PDB entry 7C45 | X-ray diffraction, 1.77 A resolution | chains A and D

[Chain A]
Name: CCHC-type domain-containing protein
Source organism: Trypanosoma brucei brucei (strain 927/4 GUTat10.1)
UniProt: Q38DE2 (Q38DE2_TRYB2); numbering as in UniProt (aligned over 40-341)
Chain sequence (302 residues; row label = number of the first residue in the row):
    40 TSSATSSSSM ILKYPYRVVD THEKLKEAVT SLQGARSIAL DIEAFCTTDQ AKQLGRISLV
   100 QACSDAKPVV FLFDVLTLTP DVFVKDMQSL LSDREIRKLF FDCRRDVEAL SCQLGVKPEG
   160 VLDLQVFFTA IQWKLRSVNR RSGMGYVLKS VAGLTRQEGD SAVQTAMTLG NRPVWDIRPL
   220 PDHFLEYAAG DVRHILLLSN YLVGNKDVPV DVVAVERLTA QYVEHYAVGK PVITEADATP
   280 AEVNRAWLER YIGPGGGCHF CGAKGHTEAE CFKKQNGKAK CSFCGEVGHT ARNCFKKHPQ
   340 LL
Not modelled in the structure: 40-41, 196-198, 209-210
Metal / ion sites: Ca2+ site 1: Asp80, Glu82, Asp230 (shared with U12(D) of chain D); Ca2+ site 2: Asp80 (shared with U11(D), U12(D) of chain D); Zn2+ site 1: Cys297, Cys300, His305, Cys310; Zn2+ site 2: Cys320, Cys323, His328, Cys333
What the authors report for this chain:
  - binding site for the 12-nt RNA strand (chain D): Glu82, Ala83, Phe84, Thr86, Asp141, Gln164, Arg179, Ser181, Gly182, Tyr185, Pro279, Gly304, His305, Glu309, Phe311, Gly327, His328, Thr329, Asn332, Phe334
  - Ca2+ coordination: Asp80, Glu82, Asp230
  - Ca2+ coordination through a water molecule: Asp145
  - catalytic residues: Asp80, Glu82, Asp145, Asp230
  - mutagenesis - D141E, S181A, Y185A, H305A, F311A, H328A: decreased catalytic activity on RNA1
  - mutagenesis - F334A: unchanged catalytic activity on RNA1
  - mutagenesis - D141A: decreased expression
  - mutagenesis - Q164A, R179A, D230A: decreased catalytic activity
  - mutagenesis - D80A, E82A: abolished catalytic activity
  - conformationally variable residues (order/disorder transition): Arg179, Phe311
  - contacts within the chain: Arg175-Gly304 (backbone contact), Ser176-Gly295 (hydrogen bond)
  - Zn2+ coordination: His305, His328

[Chain D]
Molecule: 12-nt RNA strand
Sequence (12 nucleotides; row label = number of the first residue in the row):
     3 UUUUUUUUUU UU
Not modelled in the structure: 13-14
Metal / ion sites: Ca2+ site 1: U11, U12 (shared with Asp80(A) of chain A); Ca2+ site 2: U12 (shared with Asp80(A), Glu82(A), Asp230(A) of chain A)

[How chain A and chain D interact]
Residue-residue contacts - 49 pairs, chain A then chain D:
  Asp80(A) - U12(D)  phosphate contact
  Ile81(A) - U12(D)  sugar contact
  Glu82(A) - U12(D)  phosphate contact
  Ala83(A) - U12(D)  hydrogen bond to the sugar
  Leu93(A) - U11(D)  base contact
  Leu93(A) - U12(D)  sugar contact
  Phe140(A) - U11(D)  phosphate contact
  Asp141(A) - U10(D)  hydrogen bond to the sugar
  Asp141(A) - U11(D)  sugar contact
  Arg143(A) - U10(D)  hydrogen bond to the base
  Arg144(A) - U11(D)  base contact
  Asp145(A) - U11(D)  sugar contact
  Gln164(A) - U10(D)  hydrogen bond to the sugar
  Arg175(A) - U6(D)  sugar contact
  Arg179(A) - U8(D)  hydrogen bond to the sugar
  Arg180(A) - U10(D)  sugar contact
  Ser181(A) - U8(D)  hydrogen bond to the base
  Gly182(A) - U8(D)  base contact
  Gly182(A) - U9(D)  sugar contact
  Gly182(A) - U10(D)  phosphate contact
  Gly182(A) - U11(D)  phosphate contact
  Met183(A) - U11(D)  hydrogen bond to the phosphate
  Tyr185(A) - U8(D)  stacking on the base
  Arg195(A) - U9(D)  hydrogen bond to the base
  Met206(A) - U12(D)  sugar contact
  Trp214(A) - U12(D)  phosphate contact
  Asp230(A) - U12(D)  phosphate contact
  Pro279(A) - U10(D)  base contact
  Ala280(A) - U10(D)  sugar contact
  Gly304(A) - U6(D)  sugar contact
  His305(A) - U6(D)  stacking on the base
  Glu309(A) - U6(D)  hydrogen bond to the base
  Cys310(A) - U6(D)  base contact
  Phe311(A) - U5(D)  base contact
  Phe311(A) - U6(D)  stacking on the base
  Gly327(A) - U4(D)  hydrogen bond to the sugar
  Gly327(A) - U5(D)  base contact
  His328(A) - U4(D)  stacking on the base
  His328(A) - U5(D)  base contact
  His328(A) - U7(D)  base contact
  Thr329(A) - U5(D)  base contact
  Thr329(A) - U7(D)  hydrogen bond to the base
  Asn332(A) - U4(D)  hydrogen bond to the base
  Asn332(A) - U7(D)  hydrogen bond to the sugar
  Cys333(A) - U4(D)  base contact
  Phe334(A) - U3(D)  base contact
  Phe334(A) - U4(D)  stacking on the base
  Lys335(A) - U3(D)  hydrogen bond to the base
  Leu341(A) - U3(D)  base contact
Interface residues without a listed pair, chain A (39 interface residues in all): Phe84, Cys85

[Summary]
39 residues of chain A face 10 of chain D across their interface, with 14 hydrogen bonds and 5 aromatic
stacking contacts. Among the polar pairs are Arg143(A)-U10(D), Ser181(A)-U8(D) and Arg195(A)-U9(D). From the
paper: catalytic residues Asp80(A), Glu82(A) and Asp145(A) among others; D141E, S181A and Y185A of chain A,
among others, reduce catalytic activity on RNA1; 13 substitutions were tested in all.
Here chain A is CCHC-type domain-containing protein (Trypanosoma brucei brucei (strain 927/4 GUTat10.1)) and
chain D is a 12-nt RNA strand. Entry 7C45 (The crystal structure of Trypanosoma brucei RNase D complex with
RNA U12) was determined by X-ray diffraction (same publication as 7C42, 7C43, 7C47, 7C4B and 7C4C).
